7X6L - chains G and E of the 12 polymer chains in the assembly; structure by electron microscopy, 3.70 A resolution.

[Chain G]
Name: Heavy chain of antibody 12 fab
Organism: Homo sapiens
Notes: antibody fragment or engineered binder
Sequence (229 residues; row label = number of the first residue in the row):
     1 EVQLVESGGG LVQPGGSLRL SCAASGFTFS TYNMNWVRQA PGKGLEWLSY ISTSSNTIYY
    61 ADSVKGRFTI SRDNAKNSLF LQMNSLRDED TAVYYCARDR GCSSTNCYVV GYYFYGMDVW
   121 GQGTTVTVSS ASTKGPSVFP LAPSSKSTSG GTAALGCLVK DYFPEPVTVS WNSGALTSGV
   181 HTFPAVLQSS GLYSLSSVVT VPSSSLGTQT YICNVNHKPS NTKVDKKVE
Disulfides: Cys-22/Cys-96, Cys-102/Cys-107, Cys-157/Cys-213

[Chain E]
Name: Hemagglutinin
Organism: Influenza A virus
Reference sequence: A0A6M3YUT7 (A0A6M3YUT7_9INFA); residues 1-176 here correspond to UniProt positions 346-521 (UniProt number = residue number + 345)
Sequence (176 residues; each row starts with the number of its first residue):
     1 GLFGAIAGFI ENGWEGMIDG WYGFRHQNSE GTGQAADLKS TQAAIDQING KLNRVIEKTN
    61 EKFHQIEKEF SEVEGRIQDL EKYVEDTKID LWSYNAELLV ALENQHTIDL TDSEMNKLFE
   121 KTRRQLRENA EDMGNGCFKI YHKCDNACIE SIRNGTYDHD VYRDEALNNR FQIKGV
Not modelled in the structure: 1-6, 8, 173-176
Disulfides: Cys-144/Cys-148
From the paper describing this entry:
  - mutagenesis - D19A, W21A: unchanged binding to 28-12
  - mutagenesis - N49A: decreased binding to 28-12

[How chain G and chain E interact]
Contacting residue pairs - 34 pairs, chain G then chain E:
  Ser-54(G) with Asp-19(E)
  Thr-57(G) with Asp-19(E), hydrogen bond
  Tyr-59(G) with Leu-38(E)
  Gly-101(G) with Gln-42(E), hydrogen bond (backbone-side chain)
  Cys-102(G) with Asp-46(E); Asn-49(E), hydrogen bond
  Ser-103(G) with Asp-46(E)
  Ser-104(G) with Asn-49(E); Asn-53(E), hydrogen bond
  Thr-105(G) with Asn-53(E)
  Asn-106(G) with Asn-49(E), hydrogen bond (backbone-side chain); Asn-53(E), hydrogen bond (backbone-side chain); Glu-57(E), hydrogen bond
  Cys-107(G) with Asn-49(E)
  Tyr-108(G) with Asn-49(E), hydrogen bond (backbone-side chain); Asn-53(E); Ile-56(E); Glu-57(E)
  Val-109(G) with Ile-45(E); Asn-49(E), hydrogen bond (backbone-side chain); Leu-52(E), hydrophobic
  Gly-111(G) with Gln-42(E); Ile-45(E)
  Tyr-112(G) with Asp-19(E), hydrogen bond (side chain-backbone); Gly-20(E); Leu-38(E), hydrophobic; Thr-41(E); Gln-42(E), hydrogen bond (backbone-side chain)
  Tyr-113(G) with Leu-38(E)
  Phe-114(G) with Leu-38(E); Lys-39(E); Gln-42(E)
  Tyr-115(G) with Gln-42(E); Asp-46(E), hydrogen bond
Interface residues without a listed pair, chain G (18 interface residues in all): Val-110
Interface residues without a listed pair, chain E (17 interface residues in all): Ile-18, Trp-21, Ala-36, Arg-153
From the paper, about this interface:
  - pairs named by the authors: Cys-102(G)/Asn-49(E) (hydrogen bond), Ser-103(G)/Asp-46(E), Asn-106(G)/Asn-49(E) (hydrogen bond), Tyr-108(G)/Asn-49(E) (hydrogen bond), Val-109(G)/Trp-21(E) (hydrophobic contact), Leu-52(E)/Tyr-108(G) (hydrophobic contact), Glu-57(E)/Asn-106(G) (hydrogen bond)
  - epitope / paratope residues, chain G: Cys-102(G), Ser-103(G), Asn-106(G), Tyr-108(G), Val-109(G)
  - epitope / paratope residues, chain E: Trp-21(E), Gln-42(E), Ile-45(E), Asn-49(E), Leu-52(E), Glu-57(E)

[Overview]
Chain G and chain E form an interface of 18 and 17 residues respectively; the contacts include 12 hydrogen
bonds. Among the polar pairs are Thr-57(G)/Asp-19(E), Gly-101(G)/Gln-42(E) and Cys-102(G)/Asn-49(E). The
authors report hydrogen bonds between Cys-102(G) and Asn-49(E), Asn-106(G) and Asn-49(E) and Tyr-108(G) and
Asn-49(E) among others; a contact between Ser-103(G) and Asp-46(E); hydrophobic contacts between Val-109(G)
and Trp-21(E) and Leu-52(E) and Tyr-108(G). From the paper: N49A of chain E reduces binding to 28-12;
epitope/paratope residues Cys-102(G), Ser-103(G) and Trp-21(E) among others; 3 substitutions were tested in
all.
Chain G is Heavy chain of antibody 12 fab (Homo sapiens) and chain E is Hemagglutinin (Influenza A virus); the
structure, Cryo-EM structure of H3 hemagglutinin from A/HongKong/01/1968 in complex with a neutralizing
antibody 28-12, was determined by electron microscopy.
